4BQ5 - chain A; structure by X-ray diffraction, 2.30 A resolution.

# Chain A
Molecule: B-agarase
From: Saccharophagus degradans
Notes: EC 3.2.1.81; fragment: catalytic module, residues 47-793
Reference sequence: Q21HC5 (Q21HC5_SACD2); numbering as in UniProt (aligned over 47-793)
Sequence (750 residues; row label = number of the first residue in the row):
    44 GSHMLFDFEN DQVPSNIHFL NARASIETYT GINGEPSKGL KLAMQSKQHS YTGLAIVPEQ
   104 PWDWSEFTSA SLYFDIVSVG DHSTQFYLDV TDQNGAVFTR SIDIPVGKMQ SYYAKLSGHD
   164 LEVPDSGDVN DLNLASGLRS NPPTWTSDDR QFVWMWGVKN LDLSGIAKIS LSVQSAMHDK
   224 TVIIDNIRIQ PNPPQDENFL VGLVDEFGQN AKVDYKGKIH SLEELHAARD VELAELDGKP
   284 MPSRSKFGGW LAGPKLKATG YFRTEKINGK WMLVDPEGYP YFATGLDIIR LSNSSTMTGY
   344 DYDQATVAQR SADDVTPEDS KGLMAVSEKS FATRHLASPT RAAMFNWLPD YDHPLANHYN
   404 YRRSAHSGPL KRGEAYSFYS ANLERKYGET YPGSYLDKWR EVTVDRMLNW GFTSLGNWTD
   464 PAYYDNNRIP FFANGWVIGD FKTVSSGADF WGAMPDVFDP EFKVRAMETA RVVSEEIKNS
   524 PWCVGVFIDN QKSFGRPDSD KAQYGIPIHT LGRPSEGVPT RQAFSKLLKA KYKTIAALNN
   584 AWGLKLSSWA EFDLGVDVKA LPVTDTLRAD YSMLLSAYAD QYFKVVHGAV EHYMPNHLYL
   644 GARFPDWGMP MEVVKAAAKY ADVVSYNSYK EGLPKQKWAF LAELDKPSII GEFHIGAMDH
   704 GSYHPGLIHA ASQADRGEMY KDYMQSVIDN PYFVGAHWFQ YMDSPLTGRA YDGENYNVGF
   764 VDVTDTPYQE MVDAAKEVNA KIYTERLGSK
Unresolved in the structure: 44, 793
Construct notes: expression tag (44-46); engineered mutation Gln-534 (Glu in Q21HC5)
Bound ions: Ca2+ site 1: Asp-50, Glu-52, Ser-80, Lys-81, Asp-228; Ca2+ site 2: Pro-397, Asn-400, Glu-427
Ligand contacts:
  - 3,6-anhydro-alpha-L-galactopyranose (AAL): Thr-134, Gly-138, Val-140
  - oligosaccharide (3,6-anhydro-alpha-L-galactopyranose, beta-D-galactopyranose units): Asp-132, Thr-134, Val-140, Thr-142, Leu-175, Trp-199, Phe-493, Trp-494, Gln-534, Arg-539, Asp-649, Trp-650, Tyr-672, Leu-710, Glu-757

# Summary
Chain A binds oligosaccharide and 3,6-anhydro-alpha-L-galactopyranose. Asp-50, Glu-52, Ser-80, Lys-81 and
Asp-228 coordinate Ca2+ site 1. Pro-397, Asn-400 and Glu-427 form the Ca2+ site 2.
Chain A is B-agarase (Saccharophagus degradans); the structure, Structural analysis of an exo-beta-agarase,
was determined by X-ray diffraction (same publication as 4BQ2, 4BQ3 and 4BQ4).
